2W8L - chains A and P of the 3 polymer chains in the assembly; structure by X-ray diffraction, 3.00 A resolution.

== Chain A ==
Protein: DNA polymerase IV
Organism: Sulfolobus solfataricus
Notes: EC 2.7.7.7
UniProt: Q97W02 (DPO42_SULSO); residues 1-352 here = UniProt positions 1-352
Chain sequence (358 residues; row label = number of the first residue in the row; numbers below 1 keep their minus sign (His-5 is residue -5)):
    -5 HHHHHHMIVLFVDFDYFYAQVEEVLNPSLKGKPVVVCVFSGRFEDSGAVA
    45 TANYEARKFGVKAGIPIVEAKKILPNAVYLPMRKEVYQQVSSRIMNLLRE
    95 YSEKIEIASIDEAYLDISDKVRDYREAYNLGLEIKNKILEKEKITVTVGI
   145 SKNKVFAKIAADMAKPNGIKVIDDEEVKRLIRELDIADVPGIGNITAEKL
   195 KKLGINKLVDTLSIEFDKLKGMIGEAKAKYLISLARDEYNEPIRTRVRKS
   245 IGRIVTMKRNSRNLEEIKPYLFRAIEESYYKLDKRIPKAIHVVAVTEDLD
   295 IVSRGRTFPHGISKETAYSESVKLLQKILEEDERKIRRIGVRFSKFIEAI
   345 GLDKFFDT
Not modelled in the structure: -5 to -1, 343-352
Metal / ion sites: Mg2+ site 1: Asp7, Asp105, Glu106 (together with 2'-deoxyguanosine-5'-triphosphate); Mg2+ site 2: Asp7, Phe8, Asp105 (together with 2'-deoxyguanosine-5'-triphosphate); Mg2+ site 3: Ala181, Ile186
Residues lining bound ligands: 2'-deoxyguanosine-5'-triphosphate (DGT): Asp7, Phe8, Asp9, Tyr10, Phe11, Tyr12, Val32, Ala44, Thr45, Tyr48, Arg51, Ala57, Gly58, Asp105, Lys159
Swiss-Prot annotation at these positions:
  - active site: Glu106
  - binding site (Mg(2+)): Asp7, Asp105
  - site: Tyr12 (Substrate discrimination)

== Chain P ==
Molecule: 14-nt DNA strand
Sequence (14 nucleotides; each row starts with the number of its first residue):
     1 GGGGGAAGGATTCC
Modified / non-standard residues: DOC (2',3'-dideoxycytidine-5'-monophosphate) at position 14

== How chain A and chain P interact ==
Contacting residue pairs (28; chain A residue first):
  Ala102(A) - DOC_14(P)  sugar contact
  Ser103(A) - DOC_14(P)  sugar contact
  Glu106(A) - DOC_14(P)  sugar contact
  Lys152(A) - DOC_14(P)  hydrogen bond to the sugar
  Pro184(A) - DC13(P)  phosphate contact
  Gly185(A) - DT12(P)  phosphate contact
  Gly185(A) - DC13(P)  hydrogen bond to the phosphate
  Ile186(A) - DT12(P)  phosphate contact
  Ile186(A) - DC13(P)  hydrogen bond to the phosphate
  Gly187(A) - DT12(P)  hydrogen bond to the phosphate
  Gly187(A) - DC13(P)  phosphate contact
  Asn188(A) - DT12(P)  phosphate contact
  Ile189(A) - DT11(P)  phosphate contact
  Ile189(A) - DT12(P)  hydrogen bond to the phosphate
  Thr190(A) - DT11(P)  phosphate contact
  Thr190(A) - DT12(P)  hydrogen bond to the phosphate
  Arg240(A) - DOC_14(P)  hydrogen bond to the base
  Val296(A) - DG9(P)  phosphate contact
  Ser297(A) - DG8(P)  phosphate contact
  Ser297(A) - DG9(P)  hydrogen bond to the phosphate
  Arg298(A) - DG8(P)  salt bridge to the phosphate
  Arg298(A) - DG9(P)  salt bridge to the phosphate
  Gly299(A) - DG8(P)  hydrogen bond to the phosphate
  Arg300(A) - DA7(P)  phosphate contact
  Thr301(A) - DA6(P)  sugar contact
  Thr301(A) - DA7(P)  hydrogen bond to the phosphate
  Lys321(A) - DG8(P)  salt bridge to the phosphate
  Lys339(A) - DA6(P)  salt bridge to the phosphate
Interface residues without a listed pair, chain A (24 interface residues in all): Val183, Lys193, Asp294, Ile295
Interface residues without a listed pair, chain P (9 interface residues in all): DA10

== Summary ==
Chain A and chain P form an interface of 24 and 9 residues respectively, with 10 hydrogen bonds and 4 salt
bridges. Among the polar pairs are Arg240(A)-DOC_14(P), Lys152(A)-DOC_14(P) and Gly185(A)-DC13(P). Ligands of
chain A: 2'-deoxyguanosine-5'-triphosphate.
Chain A is DNA polymerase IV (Sulfolobus solfataricus) and chain P is a 14-nt DNA strand; the structure,
Y-family DNA polymerase Dpo4 bypassing N2-naphthyl-guanine adduct in anti orientation, was determined by X-ray
diffraction (same publication as 2W8K).
